6BNL - chains A and B of the 4 polymer chains in the assembly; structure by X-ray diffraction, 2.60 A resolution.

== Chain A ==
Protein: Antigen-presenting glycoprotein CD1d1
Organism: Mus musculus
Reference sequence: A0A0R4J090 (A0A0R4J090_MOUSE); residues 1-279 here correspond to UniProt positions 19-297 (UniProt number = residue number + 18)
Sequence (302 residues; numbered 1 to 302; the number before each row is that of its first residue):
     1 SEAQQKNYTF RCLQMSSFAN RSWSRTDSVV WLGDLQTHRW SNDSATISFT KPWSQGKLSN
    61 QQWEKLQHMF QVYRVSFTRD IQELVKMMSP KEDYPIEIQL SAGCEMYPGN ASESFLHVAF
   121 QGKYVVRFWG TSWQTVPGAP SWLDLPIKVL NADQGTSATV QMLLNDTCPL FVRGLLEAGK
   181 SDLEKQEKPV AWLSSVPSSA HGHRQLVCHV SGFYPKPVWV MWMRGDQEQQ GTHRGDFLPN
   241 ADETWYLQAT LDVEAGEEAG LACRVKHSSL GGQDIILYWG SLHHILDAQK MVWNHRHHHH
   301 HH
Not modelled in the structure: 1-5, 198-206, 252-260, 279-302
Sequence notes: expression tag (280-302)
Disulfides: Cys104-Cys168, Cys208-Cys263
Glycans and other covalent adducts: N-acetylglucosamine (NAG) linked to Asn20, Asn42, Asn165
Small-molecule neighbours: QWV (N-[(2S,3R)-3-hydroxy-1-{[6-O-(3-phenylpropanoyl)-alpha-D-galactopyranosyl]oxy}octadecan-2-yl]hexacosanamide): Phe10, Cys12, Gln14, Ser28, Val30, His38, Trp40, Ile47, Trp63, Lys65, Leu66, Met69, Phe70, Val72, Tyr73, Ser76, Phe77, Asp80, Ile81, Leu84, Val85, Ile98, Leu100, Ala102, Gly103, Leu116, Val118, Phe120, Val126, Trp133, Trp142, Leu143, Pro146, Leu150, Asp153, Gly155, Thr156, Thr159, Val160, Met162, Leu163, Leu164, Thr167, Cys168, Phe171

== Chain B ==
Protein: Beta-2-microglobulin
Organism: Mus musculus
Reference sequence: P01887 (B2MG_MOUSE); residues 1-99 here correspond to UniProt positions 21-119 (UniProt number = residue number + 20)
Sequence (99 residues; row label = number of the first residue in the row):
     1 IQKTPQIQVY SRHPPENGKP NILNCYVTQF HPPHIEIQML KNGKKIPKVE MSDMSFSKDW
    61 SFYILAHTEF TPTETDTYAC RVKHASMAEP KTVYWDRDM
Not modelled in the structure: 1, 98-99
Disulfides: Cys25-Cys80

== Interface between chain A and chain B ==
Pairs across the interface - 51 pairs, chain A then chain B:
  Leu13(A) - Ser55(B)
  Leu13(A) - Phe56(B)
  Gln14(A) - Phe56(B)
  Met15(A) - Met54(B)
  Met15(A) - Ser55(B)
  Met15(A) - Phe56(B)  hydrophobic
  Met15(A) - Phe62(B)  hydrophobic
  Val29(A) - Asp53(B)
  Val29(A) - Met54(B)
  Val29(A) - Ser55(B)
  Trp31(A) - Ser55(B)  hydrogen bond
  Trp31(A) - Tyr63(B)
  Gln36(A) - Asp53(B)  hydrogen bond
  Arg39(A) - Asp53(B)  salt bridge
  Glu97(A) - His31(B)
  Glu97(A) - Pro33(B)
  Glu97(A) - Phe62(B)
  Gln99(A) - Phe56(B)
  Gln99(A) - Trp60(B)  hydrogen bond (side chain-backbone)
  Gln99(A) - Phe62(B)
  Leu100(A) - Phe56(B)
  Ser101(A) - Trp60(B)
  His117(A) - Trp60(B)
  Ala119(A) - Trp60(B)  hydrophobic
  Gln121(A) - His31(B)
  Gly122(A) - His31(B)
  Gly122(A) - Trp60(B)
  Tyr124(A) - Trp60(B)
  Trp192(A) - Ser11(B)
  Trp192(A) - His13(B)
  Trp192(A) - Pro14(B)  hydrophobic
  Trp192(A) - Pro15(B)
  Ser194(A) - Arg97(B)
  Ser211(A) - Arg12(B)  hydrogen bond (side chain-backbone)
  Gly212(A) - Arg12(B)
  Leu238(A) - Gln8(B)
  Leu238(A) - Tyr10(B)
  Leu238(A) - Tyr26(B)  hydrophobic
  Pro239(A) - Tyr10(B)  hydrogen bond (backbone-side chain)
  Pro239(A) - Asn24(B)
  Pro239(A) - Tyr26(B)
  Pro239(A) - Leu65(B)
  Asn240(A) - Arg12(B)
  Asn240(A) - Asn24(B)  hydrogen bond
  Asn240(A) - Leu65(B)
  Ala241(A) - Leu65(B)
  Ala241(A) - His67(B)
  Asp242(A) - Arg12(B)  salt bridge
  Thr244(A) - Arg12(B)
  Tyr246(A) - Tyr10(B)  hydrophobic
  Tyr246(A) - Ser11(B)
Other interface residues (no listed pair), chain A (32 interface residues in all): Ser17, Val118, Val190, Val196, His209
Other interface residues (no listed pair), chain B (22 interface residues in all): Asp96

== Summary ==
The interface between chain A and chain B involves 32 residues on one side and 22 on the other, with 6
hydrogen bonds and 2 salt bridges. Among the polar pairs are Arg39(A)-Asp53(B), Asp242(A)-Arg12(B) and
Trp31(A)-Ser55(B). Bound to chain A: compound QWV.
Chain A is Antigen-presenting glycoprotein CD1d1 and chain B is Beta-2-microglobulin, both from Mus musculus;
the structure, Crystal structure of TCR-MHC-like molecule, was determined by X-ray diffraction, deposited
together with 6BNK.
